PDB entry 4IR5 | X-ray diffraction, 1.70 A resolution | chain A

# Chain A
Name: Bromodomain adjacent to zinc finger domain protein 2B
Organism: Homo sapiens
Notes: fragment: Bromodomain (residues 2054-2168)
Reference sequence: Q9UIF8 (BAZ2B_HUMAN); residues 1858-1972 here correspond to UniProt positions 2054-2168 (UniProt number = residue number + 196)
Sequence (117 residues; each row starts with the number of its first residue):
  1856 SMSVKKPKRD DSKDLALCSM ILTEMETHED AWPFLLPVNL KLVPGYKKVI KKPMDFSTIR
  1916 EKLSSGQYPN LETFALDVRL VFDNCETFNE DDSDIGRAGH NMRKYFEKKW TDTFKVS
Unresolved in the structure: 1972
Sequence notes: expression tag (1856-1857)
Residues lining bound ligands: IR5 (1-{1-[2-(hydroxymethyl)phenyl]-7-phenoxyindolizin-3-yl}ethanone): Trp1887, Pro1888, Phe1889, Pro1892, Val1893, Asn1894, Leu1897, Val1898, Tyr1901, Phe1943, Asn1944, Ile1950

# Overview
Bound to chain A: compound IR5.
Chain A is Bromodomain adjacent to zinc finger domain protein 2B (Homo sapiens); the structure, Crystal
Structure of the bromodomain of human BAZ2B in complex with
1-{1-[2-(hydroxymethyl)phenyl]-7-phenoxyindolizin-3-yl}ethanone (GSK2847449A), was determined by X-ray
diffraction together with 4RVR, 4IR3, 4IR4 and 4IR6 from the same study.
